5YFP - chains G and H of the 8 polymer chains in the assembly; structure by electron microscopy, 4.40 A resolution (low resolution: residue-level contacts below are approximate; hydrogen-bond / salt-bridge calls are withheld).

Chain G:
Name: Exocyst complex component EXO70
Organism: Saccharomyces cerevisia S288c
Reference sequence: P19658 (EXO70_YEAST); numbering as in UniProt (aligned over 1-623)
Chain sequence (623 residues; each row starts with the number of its first residue):
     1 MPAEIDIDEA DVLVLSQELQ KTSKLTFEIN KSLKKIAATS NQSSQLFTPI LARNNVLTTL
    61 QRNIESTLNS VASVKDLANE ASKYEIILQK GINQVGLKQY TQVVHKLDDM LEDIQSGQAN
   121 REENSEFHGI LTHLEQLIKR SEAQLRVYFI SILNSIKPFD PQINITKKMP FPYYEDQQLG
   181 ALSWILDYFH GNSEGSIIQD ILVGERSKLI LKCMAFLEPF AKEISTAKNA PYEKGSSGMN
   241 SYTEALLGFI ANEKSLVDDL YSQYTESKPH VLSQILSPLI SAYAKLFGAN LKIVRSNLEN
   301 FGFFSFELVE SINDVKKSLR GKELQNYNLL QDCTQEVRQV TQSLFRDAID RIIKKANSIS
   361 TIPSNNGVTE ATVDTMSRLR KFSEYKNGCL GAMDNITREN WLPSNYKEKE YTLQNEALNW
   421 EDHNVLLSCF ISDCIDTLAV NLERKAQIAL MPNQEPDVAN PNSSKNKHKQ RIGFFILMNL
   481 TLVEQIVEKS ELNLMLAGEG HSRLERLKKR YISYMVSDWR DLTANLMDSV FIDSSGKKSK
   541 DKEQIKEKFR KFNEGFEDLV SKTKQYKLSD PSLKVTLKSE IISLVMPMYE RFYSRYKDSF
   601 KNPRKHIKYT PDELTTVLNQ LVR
Disordered / not traced: 117-120, 415-418

Chain H:
Name: Exocyst complex component EXO84
Organism: Saccharomyces cerevisiae S288c
Reference sequence: P38261 (EXO84_YEAST); numbering as in UniProt (aligned over 1-753)
Chain sequence (753 residues; numbered 1 to 753; the number before each row is that of its first residue):
     1 MVEFSLKKAR NNWKHVKKSA SSPAKQKTPP SPAKPKQKTK KNPYSDLKDP ATSYTLPTIN
    61 ARERSRVATS MQRRLSIHNT NYAPPTLDYS MPLPDMPNMI VPNDNVDSSH NNSSFTTENE
   121 SVSSKGPSNS LNLSTADLSL NDSSYNKVPA RSAMRNTVNP SGSNDPFNNS TSLRKMLANP
   181 HFNAKDFVHD KLGNASAITI DKFTSNLTDL SIQVQEEVKL NINKSYNEIM TVNNDLNVAM
   241 LELKRVRANI NDLNEVLDQC TKIAEKRLQL QDQIDQERQG NFNNVESHSN SPALLPPLKA
   301 GQNGNLMRRD RSSVLILEKF WDTELDQLFK NVEGAQKFIN STKGRHILMN SANWMELNTT
   361 TGKPLQMVQI FILNDLVLIA DKSRDKQNDF IVSQCYPLKD VTVTQEEFST KRLLFKFSNS
   421 NSSLYECRDA DECSRLLDVI RKAKDDLCDI FHVEEENSKR IRESFRYLQS TQQTPGRENN
   481 RSPNKNKRRS MGGSITPGRN VTGAMDQYLL QNLTLSMHSR PRSRDMSSTA QRLKFLDEGV
   541 EEIDIELARL RFESAVETLL DIESQLEDLS ERISDEELML LNLISLKIEQ RREAISSKLS
   601 QSILSSNEIV HLKSGTENMI KLGLPEQALD LFLQNRSNFI QDLILQIGSV DNPTNYLTQL
   661 AVIRFQTIKK TVEDFQDIFK ELGAKISSIL VDWCSDEVDN HFKLIDKQLL NDEMLSPGSI
   721 KSSRKQIDGL KAVGLDFVYK LDEFIKKNSD KIR
Disordered / not traced: 1-168, 279-306, 498-524, 571-577, 648-649, 712-714

Chain G / chain H interface:
Pairs across the interface - 28 pairs, chain G then chain H:
  Ile7(G) - Ile316(H)
  Asp11(G) - Leu315(H)
  Thr22(G) - Leu257(H)
  Ile36(G) - Leu243(H)
  Thr39(G) - Leu236(H)
  Thr39(G) - Met240(H)
  Ser43(G) - Leu236(H)
  Leu46(G) - Ile229(H)
  Ile50(G) - Ser225(H)
  Ile50(G) - Ile229(H)
  Arg53(G) - Ser225(H)
  Thr59(G) - Asn179(H)
  Leu60(G) - Asn179(H)
  Asn63(G) - Ala178(H)
  Asn63(G) - Asn179(H)
  Asn63(G) - Pro180(H)
  Asn63(G) - His181(H)
  Ile64(G) - Ala178(H)
  Ile64(G) - Asn179(H)
  Thr67(G) - Ala178(H)
  Thr67(G) - His181(H)
  Thr67(G) - Lys185(H)
  Leu68(G) - Ser211(H)
  Ser70(G) - Lys185(H)
  Val71(G) - Val188(H)
  Val71(G) - His189(H)
  Asp113(G) - Lys185(H)
  Arg121(G) - His189(H)
Other interface residues (no listed pair), chain G (24 interface residues in all): Glu28, Phe47, Leu57, Gln61, Ser116
Other interface residues (no listed pair), chain H (25 interface residues in all): Asp186, Leu207, Val214, Val218, Ile222, Val232, Ala239, Ile250, Phe320

Overview:
24 residues of chain G and 25 residues of chain H are in contact.
Here chain G is Exocyst complex component EXO70 (Saccharomyces cerevisia S288c) and chain H is Exocyst complex
component EXO84 (Saccharomyces cerevisiae S288c). Entry 5YFP (Cryo-EM Structure of the Exocyst Complex) was
determined by electron microscopy.
